Entry 8PWM (X-ray diffraction, 2.30 A resolution); this record covers chains A and B.

Chain A:
Protein: Vitamin D3 receptor A
Organism: Danio rerio
UniProtKB: Q9PTN2 (VDRA_DANRE); residues 156-453 here = UniProt positions 156-453
Amino-acid sequence (302 residues; numbered 152 to 453; the number before each row is that of its first residue):
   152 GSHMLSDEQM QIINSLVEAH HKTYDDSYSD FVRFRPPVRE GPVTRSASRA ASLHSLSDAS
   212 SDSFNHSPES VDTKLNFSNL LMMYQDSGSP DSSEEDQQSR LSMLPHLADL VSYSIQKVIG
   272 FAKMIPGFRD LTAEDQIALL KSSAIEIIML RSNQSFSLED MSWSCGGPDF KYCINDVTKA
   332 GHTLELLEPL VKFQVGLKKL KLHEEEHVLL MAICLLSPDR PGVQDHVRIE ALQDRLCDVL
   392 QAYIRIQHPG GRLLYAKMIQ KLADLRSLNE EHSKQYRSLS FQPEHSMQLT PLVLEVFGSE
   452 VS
Disordered / not traced: 152-154, 191-250, 453
Sequence notes: expression tag (152-155)
Small-molecule neighbours: Des-C-Ring (HXI; (1R,3S,5Z)-4-methylidene-5-[(E)-3-[3-[7,7,7-tris(fluoranyl)-6-oxidanyl-6-(trifluoromethyl)hept-3-ynyl]phenyl]but-2-enylidene]cyclohexane-1,3-diol): Tyr-175, Tyr-179, Phe-182, Leu-255, Leu-258, Ala-259, Leu-261, Val-262, Ser-265, Ile-296, Ile-299, Met-300, Arg-302, Ser-303, Ser-306, Trp-314, Cys-316, Tyr-323, Val-328, Ala-331, His-333, Leu-338, Leu-341, His-423, Tyr-427, Leu-430, Leu-440, Val-444, Phe-448
UniProt features mapped onto this chain:
  - region: Lys-274 to Lys-292 (Interaction with coactivator LXXLL motif)
  - motif: Pro-442 to Ser-450 (9aaTAD)
  - binding site (calcitriol): Tyr-175, Ser-265, Arg-302, Ser-306, His-333, His-423
Reported in the primary citation:
  - binding site for Des-C-Ring: Val-262, Trp-314, Val-444, Phe-448

Chain B:
Protein: Nuclear receptor coactivator 2
UniProtKB: Q15596 (NCOA2_HUMAN); numbering as in UniProt (aligned over 686-698)
Amino-acid sequence (13 residues; numbered 686 to 698; the number before each row is that of its first residue):
   686 KHKILHRLLQ DSS
Disordered / not traced: 696-698

Chain A / chain B interface:
Residue-residue contacts - 24 pairs, chain A then chain B:
  Ile-270(A) / Leu-690(B)  hydrophobic
  Ile-270(A) / Leu-694(B)  hydrophobic
  Lys-274(A) / Leu-693(B)  hydrogen bond (side chain-backbone)
  Lys-274(A) / Gln-695(B)
  Arg-280(A) / Gln-695(B)  hydrogen bond
  Gln-287(A) / Leu-694(B)
  Ile-288(A) / His-687(B)
  Ile-288(A) / Leu-690(B)  hydrophobic
  Ile-288(A) / His-691(B)
  Ile-288(A) / Leu-694(B)  hydrophobic
  Leu-291(A) / Leu-694(B)  hydrophobic
  Lys-292(A) / His-687(B)  hydrogen bond
  Pro-442(A) / Ile-689(B)  hydrophobic
  Leu-443(A) / Ile-689(B)  hydrophobic
  Leu-443(A) / Leu-693(B)  hydrophobic
  Glu-446(A) / Lys-686(B)
  Glu-446(A) / His-687(B)
  Glu-446(A) / Lys-688(B)  hydrogen bond (side chain-backbone)
  Glu-446(A) / Ile-689(B)  hydrogen bond (side chain-backbone)
  Glu-446(A) / Leu-690(B)  hydrogen bond (side chain-backbone)
  Val-447(A) / Leu-690(B)  hydrophobic
  Glu-451(A) / Lys-686(B)
  Glu-451(A) / His-687(B)
  Val-452(A) / Lys-686(B)
Interface residues without a listed pair, chain A (14 interface residues in all): Ala-284

In short:
14 residues of chain A face 9 of chain B across their interface, with 6 hydrogen bonds. Polar contacts include
Lys-274(A)/Leu-693(B), Arg-280(A)/Gln-695(B) and Lys-292(A)/His-687(B). Chain A binds Des-C-Ring. Curated
annotation (UniProt) lists 6 calcitriol-binding residues on chain A. The paper reports a binding site for
Des-C-Ring at Val-262(A), Trp-314(A) and Val-444(A) among others.
Chain A is Vitamin D3 receptor A (Danio rerio) and chain B is Nuclear receptor coactivator 2; the structure,
Crystal structure of VDR in complex with Des-C-Ring and Aromatic-D-Ring analog 3b, was determined by X-ray
diffraction together with 8PWD, 8PWF and 8PWE from the same study.
